Entry 7EG6 (electron microscopy, 3.10 A resolution); this record covers chains F and J of the 11 polymer chains in the assembly.

# Chain F
Name: Histone H4
Source organism: Xenopus laevis
Reference sequence: P62799 (H4_XENLA); residues 1-102 here correspond to UniProt positions 2-103 (UniProt number = residue number + 1)
Sequence (102 residues; row label = number of the first residue in the row):
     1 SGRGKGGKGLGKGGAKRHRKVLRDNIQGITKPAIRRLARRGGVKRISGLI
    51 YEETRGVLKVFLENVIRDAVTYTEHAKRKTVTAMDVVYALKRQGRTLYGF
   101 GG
Not modelled in the structure: 1-16
UniProt features mapped onto this chain:
  - DNA-binding region: Lys16 to Lys20
  - modified residue: Ser1 (N-acetylserine), Arg3 (Asymmetric dimethylarginine), Lys5 (N6-(2-hydroxyisobutyryl)lysine), Lys8 (N6-(2-hydroxyisobutyryl)lysine), Lys12 (N6-(2-hydroxyisobutyryl)lysine), Lys16 (N6-(2-hydroxyisobutyryl)lysine), Lys20 (N6,N6,N6-trimethyllysine), Lys31 (N6-(2-hydroxyisobutyryl)lysine), Lys44 (N6-(2-hydroxyisobutyryl)lysine), Ser47 (Phosphoserine), Tyr51 (Phosphotyrosine), Lys59 (N6-(2-hydroxyisobutyryl)lysine), Lys77 (N6-(2-hydroxyisobutyryl)lysine), Lys79 (N6-(2-hydroxyisobutyryl)lysine), Tyr88 (Phosphotyrosine), Lys91 (N6-(2-hydroxyisobutyryl)lysine)
  - cross-link (Glycyl lysine isopeptide (Lys-Gly)): Lys31 (interchain with G-Cter in UFM1), Lys91 (interchain with G-Cter in ubiquitin)

# Chain J
Molecule: 235-nt DNA strand
Sequence (235 nucleotides; row label = number of the first residue in the row; numbers below 1 keep their minus sign (DT-58 is residue -58)):
   -58 TAAAACCTCTACAAATGTGGTATGGCTGATTATGATCCTCTAGTACTTCT
    -8 CGACAAGCTTCAGGATGTATATATCTGACACGTGCCTGGAGACTAGGGAG
    42 TAATCCCCTTGGCGGTTAAAACGCGGGGGACAGCGCGTACGTGCGTTTAA
    92 GCGGTGCTAGAGCTGTCTACGACCAATTGAGCGGCCTCGGCACCGGGATT
   142 CTCCAGGGCGGCCGCGTATAGGGTCCATCACATAA
Not modelled in the structure: -58 to 0, 147-176

# Interface between chain F and chain J
Residue-residue contacts (11; chain F residue first):
  Arg35(F) - DG82(J)  salt bridge to the phosphate
  Arg45(F) - DC81(J)  sugar contact
  Arg45(F) - DG82(J)  phosphate contact
  Ile46(F) - DC81(J)  sugar contact
  Ile46(F) - DG82(J)  hydrogen bond to the phosphate
  Ser47(F) - DC81(J)  hydrogen bond to the phosphate
  Gly48(F) - DC81(J)  hydrogen bond to the phosphate
  Arg78(F) - DA102(J)  phosphate contact
  Lys79(F) - DG101(J)  phosphate contact
  Lys79(F) - DA102(J)  hydrogen bond to the phosphate
  Thr80(F) - DA102(J)  hydrogen bond to the phosphate
Also at the interface, not in a pair above, chain F (9 interface residues in all): Lys44
Also at the interface, not in a pair above, chain J (5 interface residues in all): DG103

# In short
9 residues of chain F and 5 residues of chain J are in contact; the contacts include 5 hydrogen bonds and 1
salt bridge. Among the polar pairs are Ile46(F)-DG82(J), Ser47(F)-DC81(J) and Gly48(F)-DC81(J). Curated
annotation (UniProt) lists a DNA-binding region on chain F.
Here chain F is Histone H4 (Xenopus laevis) and chain J is a 235-nt DNA strand. Entry 7EG6 (Snf5 Finger Helix
bound to the nucleosome) was determined by electron microscopy, deposited together with 7EGM and 7EGP.
